PDB entry 4GCL | X-ray diffraction, 2.65 A resolution | chains A and W of the 6 polymer chains in the assembly

== Chain A ==
Protein: Nucleoid occlusion factor SlmA
Organism: Escherichia coli
Reference sequence: Q1R4V1 (Q1R4V1_ECOUT); residues -13 to 198 here correspond to UniProt positions 1-212 (UniProt number = residue number + 14)
Chain sequence (212 residues; each row starts with the number of its first residue; numbers below 1 keep their minus sign (Met-13 is residue -13)):
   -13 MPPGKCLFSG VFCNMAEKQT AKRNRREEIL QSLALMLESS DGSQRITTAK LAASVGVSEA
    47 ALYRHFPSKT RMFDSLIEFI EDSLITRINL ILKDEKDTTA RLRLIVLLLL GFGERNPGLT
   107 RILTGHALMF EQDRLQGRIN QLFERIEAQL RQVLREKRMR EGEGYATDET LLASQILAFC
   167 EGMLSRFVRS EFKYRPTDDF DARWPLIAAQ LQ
Not modelled in the structure: -13 to 8
What the authors report for this chain:
  - binding site for the 14-nt DNA strand: Arg31, Thr33, Glu45, Tyr49
  - specificity-determining residues: Glu45
  - binding site for the 14-nt DNA strand (chain W): Ala46, Arg50

== Chain W ==
Molecule: 14-nt DNA strand
Sequence (14 nucleotides; numbered 1 to 14; the number before each row is that of its first residue):
     1 AGTGAGTACT CACT

== Chain A / chain W interface ==
Contacting residue pairs (11):
  Arg11(A) - DG2(W)  salt bridge to the phosphate
  Val43(A) - DT3(W)  phosphate contact
  Ser44(A) - DT3(W)  hydrogen bond to the phosphate
  Ala46(A) - DT3(W)  base contact
  Ala46(A) - DG4(W)  base contact
  Ala47(A) - DG2(W)  sugar contact
  Ala47(A) - DT3(W)  phosphate contact
  Arg50(A) - DA1(W)  hydrogen bond to the base
  Arg50(A) - DG2(W)  hydrogen bond to the base
  His51(A) - DA1(W)  sugar contact
  His51(A) - DG2(W)  salt bridge to the phosphate
Other interface residues (no listed pair), chain A (8 interface residues in all): Arg9

== In short ==
8 residues of chain A and 4 residues of chain W are in contact, with 3 hydrogen bonds and 2 salt bridges.
Polar pairs include Arg50(A)-DA1(W), Arg50(A)-DG2(W) and Ser44(A)-DT3(W). From the paper: a binding site for
the 14-nt DNA strand at Arg31(A), Thr33(A) and Glu45(A) among others; a binding site for the 14-nt DNA strand
(chain W) at Ala46(A) and Arg50(A).
Chain A is Nucleoid occlusion factor SlmA (Escherichia coli) and chain W is a 14-nt DNA strand; the structure,
structure of no-dna factor, was determined by X-ray diffraction together with 4GCK, 4GCT and 4GFL from the
same study.
